Entry 7UIW (electron microscopy, 3.33 A resolution); this record covers chains A and L of the 14 polymer chains in the assembly.

Chain A:
Protein: ATP-dependent Clp protease ATP-binding subunit ClpA
Organism: Escherichia coli
UniProtKB: A0A836NDF2 (A0A836NDF2_ECOLX); numbering as in UniProt (aligned over 1-758)
Sequence (758 residues; numbered 1 to 758; the number before each row is that of its first residue):
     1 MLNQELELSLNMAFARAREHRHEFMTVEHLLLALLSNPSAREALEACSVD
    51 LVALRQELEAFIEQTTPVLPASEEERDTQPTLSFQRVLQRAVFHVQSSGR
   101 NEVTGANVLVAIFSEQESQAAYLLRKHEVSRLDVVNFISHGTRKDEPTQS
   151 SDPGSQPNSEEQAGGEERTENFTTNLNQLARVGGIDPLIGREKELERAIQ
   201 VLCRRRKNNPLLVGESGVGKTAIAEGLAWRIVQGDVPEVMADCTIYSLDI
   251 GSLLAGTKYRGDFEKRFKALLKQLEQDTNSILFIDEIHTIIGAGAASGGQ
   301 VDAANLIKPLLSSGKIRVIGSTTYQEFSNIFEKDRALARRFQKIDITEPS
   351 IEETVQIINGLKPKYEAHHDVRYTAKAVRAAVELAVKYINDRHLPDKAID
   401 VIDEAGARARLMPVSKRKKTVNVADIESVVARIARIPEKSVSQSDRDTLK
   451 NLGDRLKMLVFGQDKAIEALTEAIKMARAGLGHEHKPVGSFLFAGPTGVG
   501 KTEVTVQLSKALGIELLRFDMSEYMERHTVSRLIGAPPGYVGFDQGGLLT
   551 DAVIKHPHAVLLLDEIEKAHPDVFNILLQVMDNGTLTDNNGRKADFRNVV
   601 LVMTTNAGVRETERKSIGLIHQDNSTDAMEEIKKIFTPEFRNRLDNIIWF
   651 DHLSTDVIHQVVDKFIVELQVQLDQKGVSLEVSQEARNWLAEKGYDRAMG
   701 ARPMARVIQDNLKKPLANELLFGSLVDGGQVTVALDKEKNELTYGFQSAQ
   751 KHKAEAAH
Disordered / not traced: 1-171, 293-297, 436-437, 749-758
Construct notes: conflict T169 (Met in A0A836NDF2)
Ion coordination: Mg2+: T502 (together with ATP-gamma-S)
Ligand contacts:
  - ATP-gamma-S (AGS; phosphothiophosphoric acid-adenylate ester), molecule 1: P187, L188, I189, R191, S216, G217, V218, G219, K220, T221, A222, E286, I357, L361, I399
  - ATP-gamma-S (AGS), molecule 2: L459, V460, F461, Q463, P496, T497, G498, V499, G500, K501, T502, E503, E565, N606, L653, V661, K664, F665, A701, R702

Chain L:
Protein: ATP-dependent Clp protease proteolytic subunit
Organism: Escherichia coli
Notes: EC 3.4.21.92
UniProtKB: A0A0K4NM46 (A0A0K4NM46_ECOLX); residues 1-193 here correspond to UniProt positions 15-207 (UniProt number = residue number + 14)
Sequence (201 residues; row label = number of the first residue in the row):
     1 ALVPMVIEQTSRGERSFDIYSRLLKERVIFLTGQVEDHMANLIVAQMLFL
    51 EAENPEKDIYLYINSPGGVITAGMSIYDTMQFIKPDVSTICMGQAASMGA
   101 FLLTAGAKGKRFCLPNSRVMIHQPLGGYQGQATDIEIHAREILKVKGRMN
   151 ELMALHTGQSLEQIERDTERDRFLSAPEAVEYGLVDSILTHRNRSHHHHH
   201 H
Disordered / not traced: 1, 193-201
Construct notes: expression tag (194-201)

Interface between chain A and chain L:
Residue-residue contacts (15; chain A residue first):
  I617(A) with R22(L); L23(L), hydrophobic; E26(L); V28(L)
  G618(A) with Y62(L)
  L619(A) with Y62(L); L189(L), hydrophobic; R192(L), hydrogen bond (backbone-side chain)
  I620(A) with Y60(L), hydrophobic
  H621(A) with Y60(L); R192(L)
  Q622(A) with K57(L); D58(L), hydrogen bond; Y60(L)
  D623(A) with K57(L), hydrogen bond (backbone-side chain)
Interface residues without a listed pair, chain A (9 interface residues in all): S616, N624
Interface residues without a listed pair, chain L (13 interface residues in all): R27, I90, M92

Overview:
9 residues of chain A face 13 of chain L across their interface; the contacts include 3 hydrogen bonds. Polar
contacts include L619(A)-R192(L), Q622(A)-D58(L) and D623(A)-K57(L). Chain A binds ATP-gamma-S.
Chain A is ATP-dependent Clp protease ATP-binding subunit ClpA and chain L is ATP-dependent Clp protease
proteolytic subunit, both from Escherichia coli; the structure, ClpAP complex bound to ClpS N-terminal
extension, class IIb, was determined by electron microscopy, deposited together with 7UIV, 7UIX, 7UIZ, 7UJ0
and 7UIY.
